3ZE1 - chains A and B of the 5 polymer chains in the assembly; structure by X-ray diffraction, 3.00 A resolution.

== Chain A ==
Name: Integrin alpha-iib
Source organism: Homo sapiens
UniProtKB: P08514 (ITA2B_HUMAN); residues 1-457 here correspond to UniProt positions 32-488 (UniProt number = residue number + 31)
Sequence (457 residues; each row starts with the number of its first residue):
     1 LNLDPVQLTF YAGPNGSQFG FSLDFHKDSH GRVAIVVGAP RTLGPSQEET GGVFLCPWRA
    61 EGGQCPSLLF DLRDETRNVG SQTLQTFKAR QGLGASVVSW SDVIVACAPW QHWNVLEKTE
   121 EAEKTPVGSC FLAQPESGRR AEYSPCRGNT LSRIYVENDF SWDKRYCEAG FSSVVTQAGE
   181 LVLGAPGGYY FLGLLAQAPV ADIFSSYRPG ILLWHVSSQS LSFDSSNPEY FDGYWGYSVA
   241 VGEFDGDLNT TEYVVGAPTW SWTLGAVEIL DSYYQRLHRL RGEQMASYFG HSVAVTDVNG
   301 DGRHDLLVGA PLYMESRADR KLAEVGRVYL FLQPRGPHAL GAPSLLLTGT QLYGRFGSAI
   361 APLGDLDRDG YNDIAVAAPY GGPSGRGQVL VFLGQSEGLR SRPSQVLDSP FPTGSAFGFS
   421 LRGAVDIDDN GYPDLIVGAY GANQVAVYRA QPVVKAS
Disordered / not traced: 456-457
Cystine bridges: Cys-56/Cys-65, Cys-107/Cys-130, Cys-146/Cys-167
Ion coordination: Ca2+ site 1: Glu-243, Asp-245, Asp-247, Thr-250, Glu-252; Ca2+ site 2: Asp-297, Asn-299, Asp-301, Arg-303, Asp-305; Ca2+ site 3: Asp-365, Asp-367, Asp-369, Tyr-371, Asp-373; Ca2+ site 4: Asp-426, Asp-428, Asn-430, Tyr-432, Asp-434
Swiss-Prot annotation at these positions:
  - binding site (Ca(2+)): Glu-243, Asp-245, Asp-247, Thr-250, Glu-252, Asp-297, Asn-299, Asp-301, Arg-303, Asp-305, Asp-365, Asp-367, Asp-369, Tyr-371, Asp-373, Asp-426, Asp-428, Asn-430, Tyr-432, Asp-434
  - glycosylation (N-linked (GlcNAc...) asparagine): Asn-15, Asn-249

== Chain B ==
Name: Integrin beta-3
Source organism: Homo sapiens
UniProtKB: P05106 (ITB3_HUMAN); residues 1-472 here correspond to UniProt positions 27-498 (UniProt number = residue number + 26)
Sequence (472 residues; row label = number of the first residue in the row):
     1 GPNICTTRGV SSCQQCLAVS PMCAWCSDEA LPLGSPRCDL KENLLKDNCA PESIEFPVSE
    61 ARVLEDRPLS DKGSGDSSQV TQVSPQRIAL RLRPDDSKNF SIQVRQVEDY PVDIYYLMDL
   121 SYSMKDDLWS IQNLGTKLAT QMRKLTSNLR IGFGAFVDKP VSPYMYISPP EALENPCYDM
   181 KTTCLPMFGY KHVLTLTDQV TRFNEEVKKQ SVSRNRDAPE GGFDAIMQAT VCDEKIGWRN
   241 DASHLLVFTT DAKTHIALDG RLAGIVQPND GQCHVGSDNH YSASTTMDYP SLGLMTEKLS
   301 QKNINLIFAV TENVVNLYQN YSELIPGTTV GVLSMDSSNV LQLIVDAYGK IRSKVELEVR
   361 DLPEELSLSF NATCLNNEVI PGLKSCMGLK IGDTVSFSIE AKVRGCPQEK EKSFTIKPVG
   421 FKDSLIVQVT FDCDCACQAQ AEPNSHRCNN GNGTFECGVC RCGPGWLGSQ CE
Disordered / not traced: 1-2, 467-472
Cystine bridges: Cys-5/Cys-23, Cys-13/Cys-435, Cys-16/Cys-38, Cys-26/Cys-49, Cys-177/Cys-184, Cys-232/Cys-273, Cys-374/Cys-386, Cys-406/Cys-433, Cys-437/Cys-457, Cys-448/Cys-460
Covalently attached groups: N-acetylglucosamine (NAG) linked to Asn-99, Asn-320, Asn-371
Ion coordination: Mn2+ site 1: Ser-121, Ser-123, Glu-220 (shared with 1 residue of chain I); Mn2+ site 2: Ser-123, Asp-126, Asp-127, Asp-251; Mn2+ site 3: Asp-158, Asn-215, Asp-217, Pro-219, Glu-220
Swiss-Prot annotation at these positions:
  - region: Cys-177 to Cys-184 (Involved in CX3CL1-, NRG1-, FGF1- and IGF1-binding), Gln-267 to Met-287 (CX3CL1-binding)
  - binding site (Mg(2+)): Ser-121, Ser-123, Glu-220
  - binding site (Ca(2+)): Ser-123, Asp-126, Asp-127, Asp-158, Asn-215, Asp-217, Pro-219, Glu-220, Asp-251, Met-335
  - glycosylation (N-linked (GlcNAc...) asparagine): Asn-99, Asn-320, Asn-371, Asn-452

== Interface between chain A and chain B ==
Contacting residue pairs - 64 pairs, chain A then chain B:
  Arg-41(A) / Gly-264(B)  hydrogen bond (side chain-backbone)
  Trp-110(A) / Arg-261(B)  hydrogen bond (side chain-backbone)
  Trp-110(A) / Leu-262(B)
  Trp-110(A) / Gly-264(B)
  His-112(A) / Ser-162(B)  hydrogen bond
  His-112(A) / Ile-167(B)
  Glu-121(A) / Ser-168(B)  hydrogen bond
  Glu-121(A) / Pro-169(B)
  Glu-123(A) / Ser-168(B)
  Glu-123(A) / Arg-216(B)  salt bridge
  Lys-124(A) / Ile-167(B)
  Lys-124(A) / Ser-168(B)  hydrogen bond (backbone-side chain)
  Thr-125(A) / Arg-216(B)
  Pro-126(A) / Ser-162(B)
  Pro-126(A) / Pro-163(B)  hydrophobic
  Tyr-166(A) / Arg-216(B)
  Glu-168(A) / Pro-163(B)
  Glu-168(A) / Leu-262(B)
  Phe-171(A) / Arg-261(B)
  Tyr-190(A) / Arg-216(B)  hydrogen bond (side chain-backbone)
  Phe-191(A) / Pro-163(B)  hydrophobic
  Phe-191(A) / Asp-217(B)
  Phe-231(A) / Lys-253(B)  hydrogen bond (backbone-side chain)
  Asp-232(A) / Pro-219(B)
  Asp-232(A) / Lys-253(B)  salt bridge
  Tyr-234(A) / His-255(B)
  Tyr-234(A) / Asp-259(B)
  Tyr-234(A) / Leu-262(B)  hydrophobic
  Tyr-237(A) / Leu-258(B)  hydrogen bond (side chain-backbone)
  Tyr-237(A) / Arg-261(B)
  Thr-259(A) / Ile-256(B)
  Thr-259(A) / Asp-259(B)
  Trp-262(A) / Leu-317(B)
  Thr-263(A) / Ile-256(B)
  Thr-263(A) / Tyr-321(B)  hydrogen bond
  Met-285(A) / Leu-317(B)  hydrophobic
  Met-285(A) / Asn-320(B)
  Met-285(A) / Tyr-321(B)  hydrophobic
  Met-285(A) / Leu-324(B)
  Ala-286(A) / Ile-256(B)  hydrophobic
  Ala-286(A) / Leu-292(B)  hydrophobic
  Tyr-288(A) / Ile-256(B)  hydrophobic
  Tyr-288(A) / Ala-257(B)
  Tyr-288(A) / Leu-258(B)  hydrogen bond (side chain-backbone)
  Tyr-288(A) / Asp-259(B)  hydrogen bond
  His-291(A) / Leu-258(B)
  His-291(A) / Arg-261(B)
  Pro-311(A) / Leu-258(B)  hydrophobic
  Leu-312(A) / Ala-257(B)  hydrophobic
  Leu-312(A) / Leu-258(B)  hydrophobic
  Met-314(A) / Gly-293(B)
  Met-314(A) / Leu-324(B)  hydrophobic
  Asp-319(A) / Lys-384(B)  salt bridge
  Lys-321(A) / Glu-358(B)  salt bridge
  Leu-322(A) / Leu-324(B)
  Glu-324(A) / Ser-291(B)  hydrogen bond
  Tyr-353(A) / Gly-293(B)  hydrogen bond (side chain-backbone)
  Tyr-353(A) / Leu-294(B)
  Tyr-353(A) / Glu-297(B)  hydrogen bond
  Arg-355(A) / Leu-258(B)
  Arg-355(A) / Pro-268(B)
  Tyr-380(A) / Pro-268(B)
  Phe-419(A) / Arg-261(B)
  Tyr-440(A) / Val-266(B)
Other interface residues (no listed pair), chain A (41 interface residues in all): Gln-18, Phe-21, Asn-114, Gln-284, Arg-320
Other interface residues (no listed pair), chain B (34 interface residues in all): Tyr-166, Ala-263, Pro-326, Glu-356

== Overview ==
41 residues of chain A and 34 residues of chain B are in contact; the contacts include 14 hydrogen bonds and 4
salt bridges. Among the polar pairs are Glu-123(A)/Arg-216(B), Asp-232(A)/Lys-253(B) and
Asp-319(A)/Lys-384(B). Covalently linked N-acetylglucosamine: at Asn-99(B), Asn-320(B) and Asn-371(B).
Chain A is Integrin alpha-iib and chain B is Integrin beta-3, both from Homo sapiens; the structure, Integrin
alphaIIB beta3 headpiece and RGD peptide complex, was determined by X-ray diffraction, deposited together with
3ZDX, 3ZDY, 3ZDZ, 3ZE0 and 3ZE2.
